Entry 5EFC (X-ray diffraction, 1.90 A resolution); this record covers chain A.

[Chain A]
Molecule: Polymerase basic protein 2
Source organism: Influenza B virus
Notes: fragment: cap-binding domain
UniProt: Q9QLL6 (PB2_INBLE); residue numbers follow UniProt; this construct covers 320-485
Amino-acid sequence (174 residues; each row starts with the number of its first residue):
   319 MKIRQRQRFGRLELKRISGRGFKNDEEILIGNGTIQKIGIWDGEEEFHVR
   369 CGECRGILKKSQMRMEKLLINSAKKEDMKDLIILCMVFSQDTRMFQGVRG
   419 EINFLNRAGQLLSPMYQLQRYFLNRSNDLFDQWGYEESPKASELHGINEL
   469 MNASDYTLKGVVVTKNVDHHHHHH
Unresolved in the structure: 319-323, 487-492
Construct notes: initiating methionine (319); expression tag (486-492)
Small-molecule neighbours: GTP (guanosine-5'-triphosphate): Gln325, Arg326, Phe327, Arg334, Lys341, Trp359, Glu363, Phe365, Lys378, Phe406, Met433, Tyr434
Reported in the primary citation:
  - binding site for GTP: Arg334, Lys341, Trp359, Glu363, Phe365, Phe406, Tyr434

[Summary]
Bound to chain A: GTP. From the paper: a binding site for GTP at Arg334, Lys341 and Trp359 among others.
Chain A is Polymerase basic protein 2 (Influenza B virus); the structure, Structure of Influenza B Lee PB2
cap-binding domain bound to GTP, was determined by X-ray diffraction (same publication as 5EF9 and 5EFA).
